2WE1 - chain A; structure by X-ray diffraction, 1.80 A resolution.

# Chain A
Name: Deoxyuridine 5'-triphosphate nucleotidohydrolase
From: Human herpesvirus 4
Notes: EC 3.6.1.23
UniProt: P03195 (DUT_EBVB9); numbering as in UniProt (aligned over 1-278)
Amino-acid sequence (286 residues; each row starts with the number of its first residue; numbers below 1 keep their minus sign (Gly-7 is residue -7)):
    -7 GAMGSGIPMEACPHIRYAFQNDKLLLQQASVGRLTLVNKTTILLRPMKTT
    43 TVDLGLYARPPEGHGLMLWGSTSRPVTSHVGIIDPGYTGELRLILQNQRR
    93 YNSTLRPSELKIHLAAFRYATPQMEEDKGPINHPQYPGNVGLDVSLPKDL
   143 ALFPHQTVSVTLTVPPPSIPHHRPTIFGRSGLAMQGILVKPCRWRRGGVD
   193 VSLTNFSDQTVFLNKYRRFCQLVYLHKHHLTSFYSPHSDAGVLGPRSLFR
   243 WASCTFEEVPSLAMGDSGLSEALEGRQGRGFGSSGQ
Not modelled in the structure: -7 to 3, 117-120, 125-128, 257-278
Differences from the reference sequence: engineered mutation Asn131 (Asp in P03195)
Disulfides: Cys4-Cys246
Residues lining bound ligands: 2'-deoxyuridine 5'-monophosphate (UMP): Leu60, His71, Gly73, Ile74, Ile75, Asp76, Tyr79, Glu82, Leu83, Arg84, Ile86, Arg171, Ser172, Gly173, Gln213
From the paper describing this entry:
  - mutagenesis - D131N (0.04 s-1), R268A (a factor of 300): decreased catalytic activity
  - mutagenesis - F273A: abolished catalytic activity

# In short
Bound to chain A: 2'-deoxyuridine 5'-monophosphate. From the paper: D131N and R268A reduce catalytic activity;
F273A abolishes catalytic activity.
Chain A is Deoxyuridine 5'-triphosphate nucleotidohydrolase (Human herpesvirus 4); the structure, EBV dUTPase
mutant Asp131Asn with bound dUMP, was determined by X-ray diffraction (same publication as 2WE0, 2WE2 and
2WE3).
